8X2Z - chains G and J of the 14 polymer chains in the assembly; structure by electron microscopy, 3.90 A resolution.

# Chain G
Protein: Histone H2A
Organism: Saccharomyces cerevisiae
UniProtKB: A0A6A5Q818 (A0A6A5Q818_YEASX); residues -6 to 127 here correspond to UniProt positions 1-134 (UniProt number = residue number + 7)
Amino-acid sequence (134 residues; each row starts with the number of its first residue; numbers below 1 keep their minus sign (Met-6 is residue -6)):
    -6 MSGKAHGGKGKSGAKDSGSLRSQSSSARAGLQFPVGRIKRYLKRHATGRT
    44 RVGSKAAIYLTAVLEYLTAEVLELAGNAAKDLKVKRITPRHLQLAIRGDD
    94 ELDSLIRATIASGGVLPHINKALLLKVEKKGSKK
Disordered / not traced: -6 to 15, 121-127

# Chain J
Molecule: 146-nt DNA strand
Organism: Saccharomyces cerevisiae
Sequence (146 nucleotides; numbered 147 to 292; the number before each row is that of its first residue):
   147 ATCAATATCCACCTGCAGATTCTACCAAAAGTGTATTTGGAAACTGCTCC
   197 ATCAAAAGGCATGTTCAGCGGAATTCCGCTGAACATGCCTTTTGATGGAG
   247 CAGTTTCCAAATACACTTTTGGTAGAATCTGCAGGTGGATATTGAT

# Chain G / chain J interface
Contacting residue pairs - 7 pairs, chain G then chain J:
  Ser18(G) with DG177(J), phosphate contact
  Ser19(G) with DG177(J), phosphate contact
  Val28(G) with DG177(J), phosphate contact
  Gly29(G) with DA176(J), sugar contact
  Arg30(G) with DA176(J), phosphate contact
  Arg33(G) with DA176(J), salt bridge to the phosphate
  Lys78(G) with DA165(J), salt bridge to the phosphate
Other interface residues (no listed pair), chain J (4 interface residues in all): DA175

# Overview
Chain G and chain J form an interface of 7 and 4 residues respectively; the contacts include 2 salt bridges.
Among the polar pairs are Arg33(G)-DA176(J) and Lys78(G)-DA165(J).
Here chain G is Histone H2A and chain J is a 146-nt DNA strand, both from Saccharomyces cerevisiae. Entry 8X2Z
(The class2 of piccolo NuA4 bound to the H2A.Z nucleosome complex at harboring state) was determined by
electron microscopy together with 8X2X, 8X2Y, 8X30, 8X31 and 8X32 from the same study.
